Entry 8HSR (electron microscopy, 4.00 A resolution); this record covers chains J and K of the 14 polymer chains in the assembly.

== Chain J ==
Molecule: DNA-directed RNA polymerase subunit beta'
From: Thermus thermophilus HB8
Notes: EC 2.7.7.6
Reference sequence: Q8RQE8 (RPOC_THET8); residues 1-1524 here = UniProt positions 1-1524
Chain sequence (1532 residues; numbered 1 to 1532; the number before each row is that of its first residue):
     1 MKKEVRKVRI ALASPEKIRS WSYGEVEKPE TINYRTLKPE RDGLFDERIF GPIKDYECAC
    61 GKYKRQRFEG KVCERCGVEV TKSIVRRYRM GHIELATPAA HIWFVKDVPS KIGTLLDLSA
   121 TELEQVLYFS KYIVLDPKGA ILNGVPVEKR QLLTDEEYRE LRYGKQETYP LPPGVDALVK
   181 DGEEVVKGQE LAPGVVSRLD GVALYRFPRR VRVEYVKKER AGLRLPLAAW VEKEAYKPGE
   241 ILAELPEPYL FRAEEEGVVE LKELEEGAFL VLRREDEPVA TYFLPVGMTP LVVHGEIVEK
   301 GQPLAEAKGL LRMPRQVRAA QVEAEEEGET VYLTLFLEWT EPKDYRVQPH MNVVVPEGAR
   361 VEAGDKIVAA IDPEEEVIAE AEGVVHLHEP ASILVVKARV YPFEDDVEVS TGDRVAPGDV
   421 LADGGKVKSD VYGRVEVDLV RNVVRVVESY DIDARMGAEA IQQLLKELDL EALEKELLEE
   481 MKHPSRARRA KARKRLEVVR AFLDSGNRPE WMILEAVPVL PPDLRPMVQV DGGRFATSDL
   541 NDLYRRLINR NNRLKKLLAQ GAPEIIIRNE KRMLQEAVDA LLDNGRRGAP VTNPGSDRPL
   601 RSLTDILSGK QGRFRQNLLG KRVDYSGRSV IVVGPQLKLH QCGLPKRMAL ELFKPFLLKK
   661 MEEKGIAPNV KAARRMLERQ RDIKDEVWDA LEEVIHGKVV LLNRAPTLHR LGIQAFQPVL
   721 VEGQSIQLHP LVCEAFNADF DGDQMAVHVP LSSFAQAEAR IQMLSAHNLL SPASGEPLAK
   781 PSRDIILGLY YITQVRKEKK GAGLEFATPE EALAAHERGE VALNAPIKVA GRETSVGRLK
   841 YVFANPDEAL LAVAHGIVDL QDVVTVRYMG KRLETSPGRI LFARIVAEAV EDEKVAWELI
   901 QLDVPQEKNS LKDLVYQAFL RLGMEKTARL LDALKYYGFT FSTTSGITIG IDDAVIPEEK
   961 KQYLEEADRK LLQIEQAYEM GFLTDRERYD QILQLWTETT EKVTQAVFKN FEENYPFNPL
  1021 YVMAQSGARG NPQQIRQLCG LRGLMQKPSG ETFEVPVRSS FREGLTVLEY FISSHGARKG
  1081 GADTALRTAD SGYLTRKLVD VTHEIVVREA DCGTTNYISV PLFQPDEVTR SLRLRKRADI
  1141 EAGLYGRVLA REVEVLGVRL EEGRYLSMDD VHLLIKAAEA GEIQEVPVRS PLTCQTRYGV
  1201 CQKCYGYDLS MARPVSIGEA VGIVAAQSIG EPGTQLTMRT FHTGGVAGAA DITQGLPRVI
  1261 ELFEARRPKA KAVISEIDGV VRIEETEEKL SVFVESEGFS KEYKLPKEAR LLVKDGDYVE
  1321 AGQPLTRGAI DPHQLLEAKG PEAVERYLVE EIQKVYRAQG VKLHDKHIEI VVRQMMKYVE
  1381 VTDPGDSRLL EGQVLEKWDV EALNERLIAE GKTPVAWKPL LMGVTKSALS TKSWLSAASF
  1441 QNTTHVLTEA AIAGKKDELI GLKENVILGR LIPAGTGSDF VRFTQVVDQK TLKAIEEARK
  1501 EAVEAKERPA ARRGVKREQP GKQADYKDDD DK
Disordered / not traced: 1, 208-390, 1237-1254, 1506-1532
Construct notes: expression tag (1525-1532)
Metal / ion sites: Zn2+ site 1: Cys58, Cys60, Cys73, Cys76; Mg2+: Asp739, Asp741, Asp743 (shared with 2 residues of chain R); Zn2+ site 2: Cys1112, Cys1194, Cys1201, Cys1204

== Chain K ==
Molecule: DNA-directed RNA polymerase subunit omega
From: Thermus thermophilus HB8
Notes: EC 2.7.7.6
Reference sequence: Q8RQE7 (RPOZ_THET8); residues 1-99 here = UniProt positions 1-99
Chain sequence (99 residues; each row starts with the number of its first residue):
     1 MAEPGIDKLF GMVDSKYRLT VVVAKRAQQL LRHGFKNTVL EPEERPKMQT LEGLFDDPNA
    61 VTWAMKELLT GRLVFGENLV PEDRLQKEME RLYPVEREE
Disordered / not traced: 1, 93-99
What the authors report for this chain:
  - conformationally variable residues (helix shift): Glu82 to Leu92

== Chain J / chain K interface ==
Pairs across the interface (51):
  Glu693(J) with Met48(K)
  His696(J) with Met48(K)
  Gly697(J) with Asn59(K)
  Phe754(J) with Ala24(K), hydrophobic
  Arg760(J) with Glu3(K); Asn59(K), hydrogen bond; Val61(K); Thr62(K)
  Ile761(J) with Thr20(K); Val23(K), hydrophobic
  Gln762(J) with Tyr17(K); Thr20(K)
  Leu922(J) with Asp7(K)
  Gly923(J) with Asp7(K)
  Met924(J) with Asp7(K), hydrogen bond (backbone-side chain)
  Glu925(J) with Gly5(K); Ile6(K), hydrogen bond (side chain-backbone); Asp7(K), hydrogen bond (side chain-backbone)
  Met1211(J) with Lys16(K), hydrogen bond
  Ser1216(J) with Ser15(K); Lys16(K), hydrogen bond (side chain-backbone); Tyr17(K)
  Ile1217(J) with Tyr17(K)
  Glu1219(J) with Tyr17(K)
  Phe1480(J) with Arg18(K); Glu77(K)
  Val1481(J) with Tyr17(K), hydrophobic; Val21(K)
  Phe1483(J) with Lys25(K)
  Thr1484(J) with Val21(K); Val22(K); Lys25(K), hydrogen bond (backbone-side chain); Gly76(K)
  Gln1485(J) with Gly76(K); Asn78(K); Leu79(K), hydrogen bond (side chain-backbone); Val80(K), hydrogen bond (side chain-backbone); Pro81(K); Glu82(K)
  Val1486(J) with Val22(K); Lys25(K); Arg26(K); Gln29(K), hydrogen bond (backbone-side chain)
  Val1487(J) with Val74(K); Leu79(K), hydrophobic
  Asp1488(J) with Arg26(K); Val39(K); Arg72(K)
  Gln1489(J) with Arg72(K), hydrogen bond (backbone-backbone); Val74(K)
  Leu1492(J) with Val74(K), hydrophobic
Interface residues without a listed pair, chain J (35 interface residues in all): His640, Lys660, Lys698, Ser753, Ala757, His767, Arg1213, Gly1218, Arg1482, Ile1495
Interface residues without a listed pair, chain K (41 interface residues in all): Ala2, Phe10, Leu19, Gln28, Asn37, Gln49, Leu54, Asp57, Gly71, Leu73, Phe75

== Summary ==
Chain J and chain K form an interface of 35 and 41 residues respectively; the contacts include 11 hydrogen
bonds. Among the polar pairs are Arg760(J)-Asn59(K), Met924(J)-Asp7(K) and Glu925(J)-Ile6(K). Cys58(J),
Cys60(J), Cys73(J) and Cys76(J) form the Zn2+ site 1. Asp739(J), Asp741(J) and Asp743(J) coordinate Mg2+. From
the paper: conformational variability at Glu82(K).
Chain J is DNA-directed RNA polymerase subunit beta' and chain K is DNA-directed RNA polymerase subunit omega,
both from Thermus thermophilus HB8; the structure, Thermus thermophilus Rho-engaged RNAP elongation complex
(composite structure), was determined by electron microscopy, deposited together with 8HSG, 8HSH, 8HSJ and
8HSL.
